PDB entry 8QKH | electron microscopy, 4.15 A resolution (low resolution: residue-level contacts below are approximate; hydrogen-bond / salt-bridge calls are withheld) | chains A and s of the 8 polymer chains in the assembly

# Chain A
Protein: Capsid protein
Source organism: Staphylococcus phage 812
Reference sequence: A1YTN7 (A1YTN7_9CAUD); numbering as in UniProt (aligned over 1-292)
Chain sequence (292 residues; numbered 1 to 292; the number before each row is that of its first residue):
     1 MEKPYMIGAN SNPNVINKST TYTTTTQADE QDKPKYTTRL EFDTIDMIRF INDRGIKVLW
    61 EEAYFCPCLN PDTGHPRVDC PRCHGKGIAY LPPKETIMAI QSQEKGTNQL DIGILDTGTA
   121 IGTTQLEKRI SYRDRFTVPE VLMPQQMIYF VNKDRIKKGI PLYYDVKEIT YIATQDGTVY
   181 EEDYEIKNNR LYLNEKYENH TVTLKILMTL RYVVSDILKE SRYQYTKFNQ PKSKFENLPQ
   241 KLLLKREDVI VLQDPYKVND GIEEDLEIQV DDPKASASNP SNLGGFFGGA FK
Disordered / not traced: 1, 270-292
Ion coordination: Zn2+: Cys66, Cys68, Cys80, Cys83
From the paper describing this entry:
  - conformationally variable residues (loop rearrangement): Gly106, Gly113, Gly118

# Chain s
Protein: Non-cytoplasmic protein
Source organism: Staphylococcus phage 812
Reference sequence: A0A0U1WIM1 (A0A0U1WIM1_9CAUD); residue numbers follow UniProt; this construct covers 1-152
Chain sequence (152 residues; numbered 1 to 152; the number before each row is that of its first residue):
     1 MADEISLNPI QDAKPIDDIV DIMTYLKNGK VLRVKQDNQG DILVRMSPGK HKFTEVSRDL
    61 DKESFYYKRH WVLYNVSVNS LITFDVYLDE EYSETTKVKY PKDTIVEYTR EDQEKDVAMI
   121 KEILTDNNGN YFYALIGETM LFDENKLNKV KD
Disordered / not traced: 1-8

# Chain A / chain s interface
Pairs across the interface - 20 pairs, chain A then chain s:
  Arg82(A) - His70(s)
  Pro92(A) - Val72(s)
  Pro92(A) - Leu73(s)
  Pro92(A) - Tyr74(s)
  Tyr256(A) - Gln39(s)
  Tyr256(A) - Gly40(s)
  Tyr256(A) - Asp41(s)
  Tyr256(A) - Ile42(s)
  Tyr256(A) - Arg58(s)
  Lys257(A) - Gln39(s)
  Val258(A) - Ile42(s)
  Val258(A) - Tyr74(s)
  Asn259(A) - Gln36(s)
  Asn259(A) - Gln39(s)
  Asn259(A) - Phe84(s)
  Asp260(A) - Ser77(s)
  Asp260(A) - Phe84(s)
  Gly261(A) - Thr83(s)
  Gly261(A) - Phe84(s)
  Ile262(A) - Asn79(s)
Other interface residues (no listed pair), chain A (11 interface residues in all): Tyr64, Pro93
Other interface residues (no listed pair), chain s (15 interface residues in all): Ser80

# Overview
11 residues of chain A and 15 residues of chain s are in contact. Cys66(A), Cys68(A), Cys80(A) and Cys83(A)
coordinate Zn2+. The paper reports conformational variability at Gly106(A), Gly113(A) and Gly118(A).
Chain A is Capsid protein and chain s is Non-cytoplasmic protein, both from Staphylococcus phage 812; the
structure, Neck of phage 812 virion (C6), was determined by electron microscopy (same publication as 8Q01,
8Q1I, 8Q7D, 8QEK, 8QEM, 8QJE, 8R5G and 8R69).
